PDB entry 5FOA | X-ray diffraction, 4.19 A resolution (low resolution: residue-level contacts below are approximate; hydrogen-bond / salt-bridge calls are withheld) | chains A and B of the 3 polymer chains in the assembly

== Chain A ==
Molecule: Complement C3 beta chain
Source organism: Homo sapiens
Reference sequence: P01024 (CO3_HUMAN); numbering as in UniProt (aligned over 23-667)
Amino-acid sequence (645 residues; numbered 23 to 667; the number before each row is that of its first residue):
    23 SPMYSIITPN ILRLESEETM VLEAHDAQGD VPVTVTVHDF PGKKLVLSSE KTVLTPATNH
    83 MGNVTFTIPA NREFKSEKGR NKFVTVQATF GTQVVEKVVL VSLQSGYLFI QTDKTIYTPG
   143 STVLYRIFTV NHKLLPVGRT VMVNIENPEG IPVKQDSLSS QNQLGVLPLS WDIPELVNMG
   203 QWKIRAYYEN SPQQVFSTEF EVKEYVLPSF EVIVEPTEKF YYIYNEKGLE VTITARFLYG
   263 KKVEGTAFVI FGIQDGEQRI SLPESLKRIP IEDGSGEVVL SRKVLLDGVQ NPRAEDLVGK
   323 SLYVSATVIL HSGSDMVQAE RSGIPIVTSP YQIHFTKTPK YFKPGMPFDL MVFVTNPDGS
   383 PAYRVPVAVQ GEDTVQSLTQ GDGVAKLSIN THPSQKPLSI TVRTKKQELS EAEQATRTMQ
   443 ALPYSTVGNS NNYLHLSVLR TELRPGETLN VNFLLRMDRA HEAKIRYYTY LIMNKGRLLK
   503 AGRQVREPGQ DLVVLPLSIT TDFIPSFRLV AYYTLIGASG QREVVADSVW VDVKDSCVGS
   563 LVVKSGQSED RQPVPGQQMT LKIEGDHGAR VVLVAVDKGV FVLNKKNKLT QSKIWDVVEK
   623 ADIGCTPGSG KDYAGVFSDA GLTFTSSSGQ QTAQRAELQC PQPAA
Disordered / not traced: 665-667
UniProt features mapped onto this chain:
  - site: S541, G542 (Microbial infection: Cleavage)
  - modified residue (Phosphoserine): S38, S70, S297, S303
  - glycosylation: N85 (N-linked (GlcNAc...) asparagine)
  - natural variant: R102 (R102G: In allele C3F), K155 (K155Q: In ARMD9), D549 (D549N: In C3D), R592 (R592Q: In AHUS5; R592W: In AHUS5), F603 (F603V: In AHUS5)
Disulfides: C627-C662
What the authors report for this chain:
  - disease-associated variants - Q185E, Q185H, R592Q: decreased binding to FH (citing earlier work)
  - disease-associated variants - Q185E, R592Q: unchanged binding to MCP (citing earlier work)

== Chain B ==
Molecule: Complement C3B alpha chain
Source organism: Homo sapiens
Reference sequence: P01024 (CO3_HUMAN); numbering as in UniProt (aligned over 749-1663)
Amino-acid sequence (915 residues; row label = number of the first residue in the row):
   749 SNLDEDIIAE ENIVSRSEFP ESWLWNVEDL KEPPKNGIST KLMNIFLKDS ITTWEILAVS
   809 MSDKKGICVA DPFEVTVMQD FFIDLRLPYS VVRNEQVEIR AVLYNYRQNQ ELKVRVELLH
   869 NPAFCSLATT KRRHQQTVTI PPKSSLSVPY VIVPLKTGLQ EVEVKAAVYH HFISDGVRKS
   929 LKVVPEGIRM NKTVAVRTLD PERLGREGVQ KEDIPPADLS DQVPDTESET RILLQGTPVA
   989 QMTEDAVDAE RLKHLIVTPS GCGEENMIGM TPTVIAVHYL DETEQWEKFG LEKRQGALEL
  1049 IKKGYTQQLA FRQPSSAFAA FVKRAPSTWL TAYVVKVFSL AVNLIAIDSQ VLCGAVKWLI
  1109 LEKQKPDGVF QEDAPVIHQE MIGGLRNNNE KDMALTAFVL ISLQEAKDIC EEQVNSLPGS
  1169 ITKAGDFLEA NYMNLQRSYT VAIAGYALAQ MGRLKGPLLN KFLTTAKDKN RWEDPGKQLY
  1229 NVEATSYALL ALLQLKDFDF VPPVVRWLNE QRYYGGGYGS TQATFMVFQA LAQYQKDAPD
  1289 HQELNLDVSL QLPSRSSKIT HRIHWESASL LRSEETKENE GFTVTAEGKG QGTLSVVTMY
  1349 HAKAKDQLTC NKFDLKVTIK PAPETEKRPQ DAKNTMILEI CTRYRGDQDA TMSILDISMM
  1409 TGFAPDTDDL KQLANGVDRY ISKYELDKAF SDRNTLIIYL DKVSHSEDDC LAFKVHQYFN
  1469 VELIQPGAVK VYAYYNLEES CTRFYHPEKE DGKLNKLCRD ELCRCAEENC FIQKSDDKVT
  1529 LEERLDKACE PGVDYVYKTR LVKVQLSNDF DEYIMAIEQT IKSGSDEVQV GQQRTFISPI
  1589 KCREALKLEE KKHYLMWGLS SDFWGEKPNL SYIIGKDTWV EHWPEEDECQ DEENQKQCQD
  1649 LGAFTESMVV FGCPN
Disordered / not traced: 749-751, 1372-1381
UniProt features mapped onto this chain:
  - region: E1634 to F1659 (Interaction with CFP/properdin)
  - site: R954, E955 (Cleavage), R1303, S1304 (Cleavage), R1320, S1321 (Cleavage), N1663 (Coordinates Mg(2+) for interaction with Complement factor B Bb fragment (CFB))
  - modified residue (Phosphoserine): S968, S1321, S1573
  - glycosylation (N-linked (GlcNAc...) asparagine): N939, N1617
  - natural variant: R1042 (R1042L: In AHUS5), A1094 (A1094V: In AHUS5), D1115 (D1115N: In AHUS5), C1158 (C1158W: In AHUS5), Q1161 (Q1161K: In AHUS5), H1464 (H1464D: In AHUS5)
  - mutagenesis: D1029 (D1029A: Minor effect on binding of C3d to CR2), E1030 (E1030A: Impaired binding of C3d to CR2), E1032 (E1032A: Impaired binding of C3d to CR2), E1035 (E1035A: No effect on binding of C3d to CR2), R1042 (R1042M: Impaired binding of C3d to CR2), I1108 to L1109 (Impaired binding of C3d to CR2; when associated with A-1163), E1110 (E1110A: No effect on binding of C3d to CR2), D1115 (D1115A: No effect on binding of C3d to CR2), D1121 (D1121A: No effect on binding of C3d to CR2), D1140 (D1140A: No effect on binding of C3d to CR2), E1153 (E1153A: Impaired binding of C3d to CR2), D1156 (D1156A: Impaired binding of C3d to CR2), 4 further mutagenesis entries in UniProt
Disulfides: C873-C1513, C1101-C1158, C1358-C1489, C1506-C1511, C1518-C1590, C1537-C1661, C1637-C1646

== How chain A and chain B interact ==
Pairs across the interface (214; chain A residue first):
  F62(A) - W1034(B)
  F62(A) - L1039(B)
  F62(A) - R1042(B)
  P63(A) - D1029(B)
  P63(A) - W1034(B)
  P63(A) - R1042(B)
  E99(A) - E1314(B)
  K100(A) - E1314(B)
  R102(A) - E1032(B)
  R102(A) - E1035(B)
  N103(A) - E1035(B)
  F105(A) - E1035(B)
  V120(A) - L1039(B)
  Q133(A) - W773(B)
  D135(A) - S770(B)
  D135(A) - W773(B)
  K136(A) - E769(B)
  K136(A) - S770(B)
  T140(A) - Y837(B)
  P141(A) - Y837(B)
  P141(A) - K930(B)
  L146(A) - W773(B)
  Y147(A) - W773(B)
  R148(A) - W773(B)
  F150(A) - V807(B)
  F150(A) - M809(B)
  F150(A) - I815(B)
  L156(A) - G814(B)
  L156(A) - I815(B)
  L157(A) - D811(B)
  P158(A) - S810(B)
  P158(A) - D811(B)
  P174(A) - L1319(B)
  P174(A) - S1321(B)
  Q177(A) - L1319(B)
  L186(A) - M809(B)
  G187(A) - M809(B)
  V188(A) - M809(B)
  L198(A) - R937(B)
  L198(A) - E975(B)
  V199(A) - R937(B)
  N200(A) - R979(B)
  P214(A) - A1316(B)
  E226(A) - Y837(B)
  Y227(A) - E769(B)
  Y227(A) - Y837(B)
  V228(A) - R834(B)
  V228(A) - L835(B)
  L229(A) - E769(B)
  L229(A) - R834(B)
  P230(A) - R834(B)
  S231(A) - D832(B)
  S231(A) - R834(B)
  F259(A) - Y852(B)
  L260(A) - T800(B)
  L260(A) - T801(B)
  Y261(A) - I799(B)
  Y261(A) - T801(B)
  Y261(A) - M826(B)
  Y261(A) - F830(B)
  Y261(A) - Y852(B)
  Y261(A) - Y854(B)
  K263(A) - Y854(B)
  T268(A) - Y1447(B)
  F270(A) - M1400(B)
  F270(A) - I1402(B)
  F270(A) - Y1447(B)
  F270(A) - Y1482(B)
  I272(A) - Y1482(B)
  L288(A) - Y1482(B)
  R290(A) - M1400(B)
  R290(A) - Y1428(B)
  R290(A) - D1449(B)
  P292(A) - Y1428(B)
  T329(A) - Y1482(B)
  I331(A) - I1402(B)
  I331(A) - Y1480(B)
  L332(A) - I1445(B)
  H333(A) - S1430(B)
  H333(A) - Y1432(B)
  H333(A) - E1433(B)
  H333(A) - I1445(B)
  S334(A) - R848(B)
  S334(A) - S895(B)
  G335(A) - D1404(B)
  G335(A) - I1445(B)
  S336(A) - R848(B)
  S336(A) - V850(B)
  D337(A) - R834(B)
  M338(A) - L1485(B)
  Q340(A) - Y1482(B)
  C559(A) - C816(B)  disulfide
  V560(A) - K813(B)
  G561(A) - K813(B)
  L563(A) - A806(B)
  L563(A) - V807(B)
  L563(A) - S808(B)
  L563(A) - C816(B)
  L563(A) - A818(B)
  V565(A) - A806(B)
  V565(A) - F821(B)
  K566(A) - F821(B)
  S567(A) - F821(B)
  Q574(A) - T824(B)
  P575(A) - L795(B)
  P575(A) - V823(B)
  P575(A) - T824(B)
  P575(A) - V825(B)
  P575(A) - M826(B)
  V576(A) - V825(B)
  V576(A) - M826(B)
  V576(A) - Q827(B)
  P577(A) - K796(B)
  P577(A) - I799(B)
  P577(A) - V825(B)
  P577(A) - M826(B)
  P577(A) - Q827(B)
  G578(A) - L795(B)
  G578(A) - K796(B)
  Q579(A) - I793(B)
  Q579(A) - F794(B)
  Q579(A) - L795(B)
  Q580(A) - N792(B)
  Q580(A) - I793(B)
  Q580(A) - F794(B)
  M581(A) - M791(B)
  M581(A) - N792(B)
  M581(A) - I793(B)
  M581(A) - V823(B)
  T582(A) - M791(B)
  L583(A) - K789(B)
  L583(A) - L790(B)
  L583(A) - M791(B)
  L583(A) - I793(B)
  L583(A) - I804(B)
  K584(A) - T788(B)
  K584(A) - K789(B)
  I585(A) - L778(B)
  I585(A) - S787(B)
  I585(A) - T788(B)
  I585(A) - K789(B)
  I585(A) - M791(B)
  E586(A) - S787(B)
  E586(A) - T788(B)
  G587(A) - L778(B)
  G587(A) - I786(B)
  G587(A) - S787(B)
  D588(A) - L778(B)
  D588(A) - G785(B)
  D588(A) - K813(B)
  H589(A) - L778(B)
  H589(A) - K779(B)
  H589(A) - E780(B)
  H589(A) - P782(B)
  H589(A) - S787(B)
  G590(A) - L778(B)
  A591(A) - D777(B)
  A591(A) - L778(B)
  A591(A) - M809(B)
  A591(A) - S810(B)
  R592(A) - V775(B)
  R592(A) - E776(B)
  R592(A) - D777(B)
  R592(A) - V807(B)
  R592(A) - S808(B)
  R592(A) - M809(B)
  V593(A) - N774(B)
  V593(A) - V775(B)
  V593(A) - E776(B)
  V593(A) - L778(B)
  V593(A) - A806(B)
  V593(A) - V807(B)
  V594(A) - N774(B)
  V594(A) - L805(B)
  V594(A) - A806(B)
  V594(A) - V807(B)
  L595(A) - L772(B)
  L595(A) - W773(B)
  L595(A) - N774(B)
  L595(A) - M791(B)
  L595(A) - L805(B)
  L595(A) - A806(B)
  V596(A) - W771(B)
  V596(A) - L772(B)
  V596(A) - W773(B)
  V596(A) - E803(B)
  V596(A) - I804(B)
  V596(A) - L805(B)
  A597(A) - S770(B)
  A597(A) - W771(B)
  A597(A) - L772(B)
  A597(A) - E803(B)
  A597(A) - I804(B)
  V598(A) - E769(B)
  V598(A) - W802(B)
  V598(A) - E803(B)
  D599(A) - E769(B)
  D599(A) - T800(B)
  D599(A) - W802(B)
  K600(A) - T801(B)
  K600(A) - E822(B)
  F603(A) - E803(B)
  K610(A) - E803(B)
  L611(A) - V807(B)
  L611(A) - V817(B)
  T612(A) - V817(B)
  Q613(A) - I815(B)
  Q613(A) - C816(B)
  Q613(A) - V817(B)
  I616(A) - I815(B)
  I616(A) - V817(B)
  T654(A) - E1040(B)
  Q656(A) - L1039(B)
  Q656(A) - E1040(B)
Interface residues without a listed pair, chain A (110 interface residues in all): E118, K119, F131, G142, V152, V175, P196, E197, Y209, S562, V602, A655, A658
Interface residues without a listed pair, chain B (105 interface residues in all): R764, D797, S798, K812, D819, S976, E977, K1036, G1038, Q1043, R1320, M1347, T1399, T1443, Y1483, E1486
Inter-chain disulfides: C559(A)-C816(B)

== Summary ==
110 residues of chain A face 105 of chain B across their interface; the contacts include 1 disulfide bond.
UniProt lists 17 mutagenesis sites on chain B. From the paper: Q185E, Q185H and R592Q of chain A reduce
binding to FH; Q185E and R592Q of chain A leave binding to MCP unchanged.
Chain A is Complement C3 beta chain and chain B is Complement C3B alpha chain, both from Homo sapiens; the
structure, Crystal Structure of Human Complement C3b in complex with DAF (CCP2-4), was determined by X-ray
diffraction together with 5FO7 from the same study.
